Entry 3S39 (X-ray diffraction, 4.80 A resolution (low resolution: residue-level contacts below are approximate; hydrogen-bond / salt-bridge calls are withheld)); this record covers chains A and C of the 3 polymer chains in the assembly.

# Chain A
Protein: Cytochrome c oxidase subunit 1
From: Thermus thermophilus
Notes: EC 1.9.3.1
UniProtKB: Q5SJ79 (COX1_THET8); numbering as in UniProt (aligned over 2-562)
Amino-acid sequence (568 residues; numbered -5 to 562; the number before each row is that of its first residue; numbers below 1 keep their minus sign (Met-5 is residue -5)):
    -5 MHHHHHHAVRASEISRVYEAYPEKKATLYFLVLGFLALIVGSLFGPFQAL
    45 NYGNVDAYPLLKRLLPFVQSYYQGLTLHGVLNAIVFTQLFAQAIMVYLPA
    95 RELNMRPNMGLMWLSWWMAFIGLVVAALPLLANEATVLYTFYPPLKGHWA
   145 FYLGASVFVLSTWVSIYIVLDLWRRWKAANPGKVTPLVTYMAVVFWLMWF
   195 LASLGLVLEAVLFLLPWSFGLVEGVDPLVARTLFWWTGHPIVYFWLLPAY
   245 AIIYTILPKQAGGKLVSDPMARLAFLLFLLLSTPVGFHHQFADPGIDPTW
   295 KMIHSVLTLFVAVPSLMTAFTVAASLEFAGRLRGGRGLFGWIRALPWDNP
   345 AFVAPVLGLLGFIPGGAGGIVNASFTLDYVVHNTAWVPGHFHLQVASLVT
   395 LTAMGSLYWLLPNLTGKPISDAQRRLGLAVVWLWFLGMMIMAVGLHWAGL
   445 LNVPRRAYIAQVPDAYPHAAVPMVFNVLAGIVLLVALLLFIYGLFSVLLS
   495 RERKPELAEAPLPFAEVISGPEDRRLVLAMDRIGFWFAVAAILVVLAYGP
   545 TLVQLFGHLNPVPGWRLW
Not modelled in the structure: -5 to 5
Construct notes: expression tag (-5 to 1)
UniProt features mapped onto this chain:
  - binding site (Fe(II)-heme a): His72, His386
  - binding site (Cu cation): His233, Tyr237, His282, His283
  - binding site (heme a3): His384
  - cross-link: His233 to Tyr237 (1'-histidyl-3'-tyrosine (His-Tyr))
Bound ions: heme Fe: His72, His386; Cu ion: His233, His282, His283; heme-as Fe near His384 (its only coordinating residue here)
Small-molecule neighbours:
  - heme-as (HAS): Tyr133, Thr134, Tyr136, Trp229, His233, Val236, Tyr237, Trp239, Leu240, Tyr244, His282, His283, Thr302, Ala306, Ser309, Leu310, Ala313, Ala317, Leu320, Trp335, Ile336, Trp341, Val350, Leu353, Leu354, Phe356, Ile357, Gly360, Gly363, Ile364, Asn366, Ala367, Asp372, His376, Asn377, Val381, His384, Phe385, Gln388, Val389, Val393, Arg449, Arg450
  - heme (HEM): Leu32, Ser36, Gly39, Pro40, Gln42, Ala43, Tyr46, Tyr65, Leu69, His72, Gly73, Asn76, Ala77, Phe80, Leu132, Tyr133, Pro382, Phe385, His386, Val389, Ala390, Thr394, Trp428, Met432, Met435, Arg449, Arg450, Ala451, Leu477, Leu481
  - xenon (XE), molecule 1: Val74, Val79, Leu117, Ala120, Ala149, Phe152
  - xenon (XE), molecule 2: Tyr133, Phe228, Trp229, Gly232, Ile235, Trp239
  - xenon (XE), molecule 3: Phe135, Tyr146, Ala149, Ser150, Leu200, Ala204, Leu208
  - xenon (XE), molecule 4: Ser150, Val153, Leu200, Val201, Ala204
Reported in the primary citation:
  - mutagenesis - A120F: unchanged catalytic activity (citing earlier work)

# Chain C
Protein: Cytochrome c oxidase polypeptide 2A
From: Thermus thermophilus
Notes: EC 1.9.3.1
UniProtKB: P82543 (COXA_THET8); residues 2-34 here = UniProt positions 2-34
Amino-acid sequence (33 residues; row label = number of the first residue in the row):
     2 EEKPKGALAVILVLTLTILVFWLGVYAVFFARG

# How chain A and chain C interact
Pairs across the interface - 29 pairs, chain A then chain C:
  Leu310(A) - Leu15(C)
  Phe314(A) - Leu9(C)
  Phe314(A) - Ile12(C)
  Ala317(A) - Val11(C)
  Ala318(A) - Ala8(C)
  Glu321(A) - Pro5(C)
  Glu321(A) - Lys6(C)
  Glu321(A) - Gly7(C)
  Glu321(A) - Ala8(C)
  Arg325(A) - Glu2(C)
  Leu332(A) - Lys6(C)
  Leu332(A) - Gly7(C)
  Leu332(A) - Ala10(C)
  Trp335(A) - Gly7(C)
  Trp335(A) - Val11(C)
  Ile357(A) - Leu15(C)
  Ile357(A) - Thr18(C)
  Ala361(A) - Phe22(C)
  Gly362(A) - Phe22(C)
  Val365(A) - Phe22(C)
  Val365(A) - Val26(C)
  Ser368(A) - Trp23(C)
  Thr370(A) - Phe30(C)
  Leu371(A) - Val26(C)
  Leu371(A) - Tyr27(C)
  Val374(A) - Arg33(C)
  Trp380(A) - Phe22(C)
  Leu444(A) - Arg33(C)
  Asn446(A) - Arg33(C)
Other interface residues (no listed pair), chain A (24 interface residues in all): Ala313, Phe333, Pro358, Ile364, His440
Other interface residues (no listed pair), chain C (20 interface residues in all): Lys4, Ile19, Val29

# Summary
24 residues of chain A and 20 residues of chain C are in contact. Ligands of chain A: heme, heme-as and 4
copies of xenon. From UniProt: Fe(II)-heme a-binding residues His72(A) and His386(A), 4 Cu cation-binding
residues and heme a3-binding residue His384(A) on chain A. From the paper: A120F of chain A leaves catalytic
activity unchanged.
Here chain A is Cytochrome c oxidase subunit 1 and chain C is Cytochrome c oxidase polypeptide 2A, both from
Thermus thermophilus. Entry 3S39 (Structure of Thermus thermophilus cytochrome ba3 oxidase 60s after Xe
depressurization) was determined by X-ray diffraction together with 3S33, 3S38, 3S3A, 3S3B, 3S3C and 3S3D from
the same study.
